Entry 2HPQ (X-ray diffraction, 3.30 A resolution); this record covers chains L and H of the 3 polymer chains in the assembly.

== Chain L ==
Molecule: Alpha-thrombin (small subunit)
Source organism: Homo sapiens
Notes: EC 3.4.21.5
UniProtKB: P00734 (THRB_HUMAN); residues 1-14 here correspond to UniProt positions 336-349 (UniProt number = residue number + 335)
Amino-acid sequence (36 residues; row label = number of the first residue in the row; a row labelled like 14A-14N holds insertion residues (14A, then the next letters in order)):
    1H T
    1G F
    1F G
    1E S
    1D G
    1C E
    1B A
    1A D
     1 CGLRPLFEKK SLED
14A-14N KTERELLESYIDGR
Unresolved in the structure: 1H, 1G, 1F, 1E, 14M-14N
UniProt features mapped onto this chain:
  - site: Arg14N (Cleavage)

== Chain H ==
Molecule: Alpha-thrombin (large subunit)
Source organism: Homo sapiens
Notes: EC 3.4.21.5
UniProtKB: P00734 (THRB_HUMAN); the construct lacks a stretch of the UniProt sequence and is renumbered around it, so the offset changes along the chain: 16-36 = UniProt 364-384; 37-60 = UniProt 386-409; 61-77 = UniProt 419-435; 78-97 = UniProt 437-456; 7 more segments
Amino-acid sequence (259 residues; row label = number of the first residue in the row; note: 2 numbers in that range are skipped by the numbering (no residue carries them; nothing is unmodelled there); a row labelled like 60A-60I holds insertion residues (60A, then the next letters in order)):
    16 IVEGSDAEIG MSPWQVMLFR K
   36A S
    37 PQELLCGASL ISDRWVLTAA HCLL
60A-60I YPPWDKNFT
    61 ENDLLVRIGK HSRTRYE
   77A R
    78 NIEKISMLEK IYIHPRYNWR
   97A E
    98 NLDRDIALMK LKKPVAFSDY IHPVCLPDRE TA
129A-129C ASL
   130 LQAGYKGRVT GWGNLKETW
148A-148F TANVGK
   150 GQPSVLQVVN LPIVERPVCK DSTRIRITDN MFCAG
  184A Y
   185 KP
186A-186D DEGK
   187 RGDACEGDSG GPFVMKSP
204A-204B FN
   205 NRWYQMGIVS WGE
   219 GCD
  221A R
   222 DGKYGFYTHV FRLKKWIQKV IDQFGE
Unresolved in the structure: 148A-148F, 246-247
UniProt features mapped onto this chain:
  - region: Ala183 to Val200 (High affinity receptor-binding region which is also known as the TP508 peptide)
  - active site (Charge relay system): His57, Asp102, Ser195
  - glycosylation: Asn60G (N-linked (GlcNAc...) (complex) asparagine)
Disulfides: Cys42-Cys58, Cys168-Cys182, Cys191-Cys220
Small-molecule neighbours: d-Phe-Pro-Arg chloromethylketone (PPACK) (0G7; D-phenylalanyl-N-[(3S)-6-carbamimidamido-1-chloro-2-oxohexan-3-yl]-L-prolinamide): His57, Cys58, Tyr60A, Trp60D, Glu97A, Asn98, Leu99, Ile174, Asp189, Ala190, Cys191, Glu192, Gly193, Asp194, Ser195, Val213, Ser214, Trp215, Gly216, Gly219, Cys220

== Chain L / chain H interface ==
Disulfides between the chains: Cys1(L)-Cys122(H)
Pairs across the interface - 60 pairs, chain L then chain H:
  Cys1(L) - His119(H)
  Cys1(L) - Pro120(H)
  Cys1(L) - Val121(H)
  Cys1(L) - Cys122(H)  disulfide
  Cys1(L) - Arg206(H)  hydrogen bond (backbone-side chain)
  Asp1A(L) - His119(H)  hydrogen bond (backbone-side chain)
  Ala1B(L) - Arg206(H)  hydrogen bond (backbone-side chain)
  Glu1C(L) - Ile47(H)
  Glu1C(L) - Ser48(H)
  Glu1C(L) - Pro120(H)
  Gly1D(L) - Asp49(H)  hydrogen bond (backbone-side chain)
  Gly1D(L) - Phe114(H)
  Gly2(L) - Pro120(H)  hydrogen bond (backbone-backbone)
  Gly2(L) - Cys122(H)
  Gly2(L) - Arg206(H)
  Gly2(L) - Trp207(H)  hydrogen bond (backbone-backbone)
  Leu3(L) - His119(H)  hydrogen bond (backbone-side chain)
  Leu3(L) - Asn205(H)
  Leu3(L) - Arg206(H)
  Arg4(L) - Met26(H)  hydrogen bond (side chain-backbone)
  Arg4(L) - Trp29(H)
  Arg4(L) - Arg137(H)
  Arg4(L) - Trp207(H)
  Pro5(L) - Ser115(H)
  Pro5(L) - Asp116(H)
  Leu6(L) - Gly25(H)
  Leu6(L) - Asp116(H)
  Leu6(L) - Tyr117(H)  hydrophobic
  Phe7(L) - Glu23(H)
  Phe7(L) - Gly25(H)
  Phe7(L) - Met26(H)  hydrophobic
  Glu8(L) - Lys202(H)  salt bridge
  Glu8(L) - Asn205(H)
  Glu8(L) - Trp207(H)  hydrogen bond
  Lys9(L) - His119(H)
  Asp14(L) - Glu23(H)
  Asp14(L) - Met26(H)
  Asp14(L) - Arg137(H)  salt bridge
  Asp14(L) - Trp207(H)
  Lys14A(L) - Glu23(H)  hydrogen bond (backbone-side chain)
  Thr14B(L) - Arg137(H)  hydrogen bond
  Thr14B(L) - Asn159(H)  hydrogen bond
  Glu14C(L) - Arg137(H)
  Glu14C(L) - Lys202(H)  salt bridge
  Glu14E(L) - Lys135(H)  salt bridge
  Glu14E(L) - Asn159(H)  hydrogen bond
  Glu14E(L) - Tyr184A(H)
  Glu14E(L) - Lys186D(H)  salt bridge
  Leu14F(L) - Lys135(H)
  Leu14F(L) - Arg137(H)
  Leu14F(L) - Asn159(H)
  Leu14F(L) - Trp207(H)  hydrophobic
  Leu14G(L) - Lys202(H)
  Ser14I(L) - Gly133(H)
  Ser14I(L) - Tyr134(H)
  Ser14I(L) - Lys135(H)  hydrogen bond (side chain-backbone)
  Tyr14J(L) - Tyr134(H)  hydrophobic
  Tyr14J(L) - Met201(H)
  Tyr14J(L) - Lys202(H)  hydrogen bond (side chain-backbone)
  Tyr14J(L) - Pro204(H)
Also at the interface, not in a pair above, chain L (23 interface residues in all): Glu13
Also at the interface, not in a pair above, chain H (31 interface residues in all): Ile24, Pro28, Leu129C

== Summary ==
Chain L and chain H form an interface of 23 and 31 residues respectively, with 1 disulfide bond, 15 hydrogen
bonds and 5 salt bridges. Polar contacts include Glu8(L)-Lys202(H), Glu14E(L)-Lys135(H) and
Asp14(L)-Arg137(H). Bound to chain H: d-Phe-Pro-Arg chloromethylketone (PPACK).
Chain L is Alpha-thrombin (small subunit) and chain H is Alpha-thrombin (large subunit), both from Homo
sapiens; the structure, Structures of the noncovalent complexes of human and bovine prothrombin fragment 2
with human ppack-thrombin, was determined by X-ray diffraction, deposited together with 2HPP.
